4HF5 - chains H and L of the 4 polymer chains in the assembly; structure by X-ray diffraction, 3.00 A resolution.

Chain H:
Protein: Fab 8F8 heavy chain
Source organism: Homo sapiens
Notes: antibody fragment or engineered binder
Sequence (233 residues; numbered 1 to 216 plus 17 insertion-coded residues; the number before each row is that of its first residue; a row labelled like 82A-82C holds insertion residues (82A, then the next letters in order)):
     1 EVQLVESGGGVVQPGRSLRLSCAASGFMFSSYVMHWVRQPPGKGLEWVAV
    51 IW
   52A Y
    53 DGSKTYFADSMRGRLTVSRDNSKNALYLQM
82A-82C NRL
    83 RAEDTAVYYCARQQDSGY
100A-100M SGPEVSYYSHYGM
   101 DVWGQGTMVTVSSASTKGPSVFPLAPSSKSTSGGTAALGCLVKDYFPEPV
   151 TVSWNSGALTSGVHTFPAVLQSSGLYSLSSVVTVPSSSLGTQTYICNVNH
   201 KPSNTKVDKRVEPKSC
Disordered / not traced: 117-140, 149-166, 179-216
Disulfide bonds: Cys-22/Cys-92

Chain L:
Protein: Fab 8F8 light chain
Source organism: Homo sapiens
Notes: antibody fragment or engineered binder
Sequence (218 residues; numbered 1 to 212 plus 7 insertion-coded residues; 1 number in that range is skipped by the numbering (no residue carries it; nothing is unmodelled there); the number before each row is that of its first residue; a row labelled like 27A-27B holds insertion residues (27A, then the next letters in order)):
     1 QSVLTQSPS
    11 ASGTPGQAITISCSGSS
27A-27B SN
    28 IGSNPVNWYQQLPGAAPKLLIYADEHRPSGVPDRFSGSKSGTSASLAISG
    78 LQSEDEADYYCAAWDDSL
95A-95D SGPA
    96 VVFGGGTKLTV
  106A L
   107 GQPKAAPSVTLFPPSSEELQANKATLVCLISDFYPGAVTVAWKADSSPVK
   157 AGVETTTPSKQSNNKYAASSYLSLTPEQWKSHRSYSCQVTHEGSTVEKTV
   207 APTECS
Disordered / not traced: 1-2, 127-131, 147-157, 209-212
Disulfide bonds: Cys-23/Cys-88, Cys-134/Cys-193

How chain H and chain L interact:
Residue-residue contacts (38):
  His-35(H) / Val-96(L)
  Gln-39(H) / Gln-38(L)  hydrogen bond
  Gln-39(H) / Tyr-87(L)  hydrogen bond
  Gly-44(H) / Tyr-87(L)
  Gly-44(H) / Gly-100(L)
  Leu-45(H) / Tyr-87(L)
  Leu-45(H) / Phe-98(L)
  Trp-47(H) / Ala-95D(L)  hydrophobic
  Trp-47(H) / Val-96(L)  hydrophobic
  Trp-47(H) / Phe-98(L)  hydrophobic
  Asp-61(H) / Ser-95A(L)  hydrogen bond
  Arg-64(H) / Ser-95A(L)
  Tyr-91(H) / Gln-38(L)  hydrogen bond
  Tyr-91(H) / Ala-42(L)
  Tyr-91(H) / Ala-43(L)
  Tyr-91(H) / Pro-44(L)
  Gln-95(H) / Trp-91(L)
  Gln-96(H) / Tyr-49(L)
  Val-100E(H) / Trp-91(L)  hydrophobic
  Ser-100I(H) / Pro-32(L)
  Ser-100I(H) / Trp-91(L)
  His-100J(H) / Pro-32(L)
  His-100J(H) / Asn-34(L)
  His-100J(H) / Ala-50(L)
  Tyr-100K(H) / Asn-34(L)  hydrogen bond (backbone-side chain)
  Tyr-100K(H) / Trp-91(L)
  Gly-100L(H) / Tyr-36(L)  hydrogen bond (backbone-side chain)
  Gly-100L(H) / Leu-46(L)
  Met-100M(H) / Tyr-36(L)
  Met-100M(H) / Leu-46(L)
  Met-100M(H) / Phe-98(L)  hydrophobic
  Trp-103(H) / Tyr-36(L)  hydrophobic
  Trp-103(H) / Pro-44(L)
  Gly-104(H) / Ala-43(L)
  Gln-105(H) / Ala-43(L)
  Val-169(H) / Thr-162(L)
  Gln-171(H) / Glu-160(L)
  Leu-178(H) / Tyr-177(L)
Also at the interface, not in a pair above, chain H (33 interface residues in all): Val-37, Gly-42, Lys-43, Glu-46, Tyr-58, Tyr-100H, Asp-101, Leu-141, Pro-167, Ala-168, Ser-172
Also at the interface, not in a pair above, chain L (28 interface residues in all): Asn-31, Gly-95B, Pro-95C, Val-133, Thr-161, Thr-163, Ser-165, Ser-175

Overview:
33 residues of chain H and 28 residues of chain L are in contact, with 6 hydrogen bonds. Polar pairs include
Gln-39(H)/Gln-38(L), Gln-39(H)/Tyr-87(L) and Asp-61(H)/Ser-95A(L).
Here chain H is Fab 8F8 heavy chain and chain L is Fab 8F8 light chain, both from Homo sapiens. Entry 4HF5
(Crystal structure of Fab 8F8 in complex a H2N2 influenza virus hemagglutinin) was determined by X-ray
diffraction.
